PDB entry 5N64 | X-ray diffraction, 2.40 A resolution | chain A

Chain A:
Protein: Mitogen-activated protein kinase 14
From: Homo sapiens
Notes: EC 2.7.11.24
UniProtKB: Q16539 (MK14_HUMAN); residue numbers follow UniProt; this construct covers 1-360
Amino-acid sequence (360 residues; row label = number of the first residue in the row):
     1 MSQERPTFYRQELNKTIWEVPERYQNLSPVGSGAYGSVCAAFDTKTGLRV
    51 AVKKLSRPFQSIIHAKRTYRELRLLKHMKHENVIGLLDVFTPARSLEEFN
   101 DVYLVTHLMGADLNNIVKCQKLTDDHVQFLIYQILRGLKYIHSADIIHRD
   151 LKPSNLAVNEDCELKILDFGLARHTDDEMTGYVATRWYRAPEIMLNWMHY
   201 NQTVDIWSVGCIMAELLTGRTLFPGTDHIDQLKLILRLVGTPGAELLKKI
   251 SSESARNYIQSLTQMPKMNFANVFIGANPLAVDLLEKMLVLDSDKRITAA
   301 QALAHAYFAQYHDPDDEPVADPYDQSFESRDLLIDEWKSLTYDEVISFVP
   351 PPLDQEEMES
Unresolved in the structure: 1-4, 33-35, 117-121, 170-182, 355-360
Swiss-Prot annotation at these positions:
  - motif: Thr180 to Tyr182 (TXY)
  - active site: Asp168 (Proton acceptor)
  - binding site (ATP): Val30 to Val38, Lys53
  - modified residue: Ser2 (N-acetylserine), Thr16 (Phosphothreonine), Lys53 (N6-acetyllysine), Lys152 (N6-acetyllysine), Thr180 (Phosphothreonine), Tyr182 (Phosphotyrosine), Thr263 (Phosphothreonine), Tyr323 (Phosphotyrosine)
  - natural variant: Ala51 (A51V: In a gastric adenocarcinoma sample), Pro322 (P322R: In a lung adenocarcinoma sample)
  - mutagenesis: Ala34 (A34V: Lowered kinase activity), Lys53 (K53R: Loss of kinase activity), Lys54 (K54R: Impairs MAP2K6/MKK6-dependent autophosphorylation), Tyr69 (Y69H: Lowered kinase activity), Asp168 (D168A: Loss of kinase activity), Thr175 (T175A: No effect on either the kinase activity or tyrosine phosphorylation), Asp176 (D176A: Emulation of the active state. Increase in activity; when associated with S-327 or L-327), Asp177 (D177A: Loss of kinase activity), Thr180 (T180E: Loss of kinase activity), Tyr182 (Y182F: Loss of kinase activity), Ala320 (A320T: Lowered kinase activity), Phe327 (F327L: Emulation of the active state. Increase in activity; when associated with A-176; F327S: Emulation of the active state. Increase in activity; when associated with A-176), 1 further mutagenesis entry in UniProt
Small-molecule neighbours: 8OH (2-phenyl-N4-(thiophen-2-ylmethyl)quinazoline-4,7-diamine): Pro191, Glu192, Leu195, Trp197, Pro242, Leu246, Lys249, Ile250, Ser251, Ser252, Ala255, Ile259, Leu291, Asp292, Ser293, Asp294
What the authors report for this chain:
  - binding site for 8OH: Trp197, Asp294

In short:
Ligands of chain A: compound 8OH. UniProt lists active-site residue Asp168, 10 ATP-binding residues and 13
mutagenesis sites. The paper reports a binding site for 8OH at Trp197 and Asp294.
Chain A is Mitogen-activated protein kinase 14 (Homo sapiens); the structure, Crystal Structure of p38alpha in
Complex with Lipid Pocket Ligand 9g, was determined by X-ray diffraction, deposited together with 5N63, 5N65,
5N66, 5N67 and 5N68.
